Entry 9GUJ (X-ray diffraction, 4.30 A resolution (low resolution: residue-level contacts below are approximate; hydrogen-bond / salt-bridge calls are withheld)); this record covers chains A and C of the 11 polymer chains in the assembly.

# Chain A
Protein: Global nitrogen regulator
Source organism: Synechococcus elongatus PCC 7942
UniProtKB: P29283 (NTCA_SYNE7); numbering as in UniProt (aligned over 1-222)
Chain sequence (222 residues; each row starts with the number of its first residue):
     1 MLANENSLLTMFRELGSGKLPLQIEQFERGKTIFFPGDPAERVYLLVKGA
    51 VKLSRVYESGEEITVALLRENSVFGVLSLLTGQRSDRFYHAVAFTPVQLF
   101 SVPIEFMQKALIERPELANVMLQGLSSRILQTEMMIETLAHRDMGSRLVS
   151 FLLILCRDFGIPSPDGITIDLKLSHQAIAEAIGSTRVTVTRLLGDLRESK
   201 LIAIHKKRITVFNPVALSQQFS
Disordered / not traced: 1-6, 17-19
Residues lining bound ligands:
  - 2-oxoglutaric acid (AKG), molecule 1: Phe-34, Ala-40, Leu-53, Val-73, Phe-74, Gly-75, Val-76, Leu-77, Ser-78, Arg-87, Phe-88, Tyr-89, Arg-128
  - 2-oxoglutaric acid (AKG), molecule 2: Ile-129, Leu-130, Glu-133
Reported in the primary citation:
  - mutagenesis - V187E: abolished binding to target DNA

# Chain C
Molecule: 30-nt DNA strand
Sequence (30 nucleotides; each row starts with the number of its first residue):
     2 ATTTTTATGTATCAGCTGATACATAAAAAT
Disordered / not traced: 2-3

# How chain A and chain C interact
Pairs across the interface (10):
  Arg-142(A) / DA20(C)
  Ser-174(A) / DT9(C)
  His-175(A) / DT9(C)
  His-175(A) / DG10(C)
  Arg-186(A) / DT9(C)
  Arg-186(A) / DG10(C)
  Arg-186(A) / DT11(C)
  Val-187(A) / DT11(C)
  Val-187(A) / DA12(C)
  Thr-190(A) / DG10(C)
Interface residues without a listed pair, chain A (8 interface residues in all): Leu-173, Gln-176
Interface residues without a listed pair, chain C (7 interface residues in all): DA8, DG19

# In short
The interface between chain A and chain C involves 8 residues on one side and 7 on the other. Ligands of chain
A: 2-oxoglutaric acid. The paper reports that V187E of chain A abolishes binding to target DNA.
Chain A is Global nitrogen regulator (Synechococcus elongatus PCC 7942) and chain C is a 30-nt DNA strand; the
structure, Crystal structure of transcription factor NtcA from Synechococcus elongatus in complex with its
transcriptional co- activator ..., was determined by X-ray diffraction, deposited together with 9GQU, 9GUG,
9GUH, 9GUI and 9GUK.
